6OK1 - chains A and B of the 4 polymer chains in the assembly; structure by X-ray diffraction, 1.70 A resolution.

# Chain A
Name: Lipid-transfer protein
Organism: Thermomonospora curvata (strain ATCC 19995 / DSM 43183 / JCM 3096 / NBRC 15933 / NCIMB 10081 / Henssen B9)
UniProt: D1AB74 (D1AB74_THECD); residues 1-391 here = UniProt positions 1-391
Sequence (403 residues; row label = number of the first residue in the row):
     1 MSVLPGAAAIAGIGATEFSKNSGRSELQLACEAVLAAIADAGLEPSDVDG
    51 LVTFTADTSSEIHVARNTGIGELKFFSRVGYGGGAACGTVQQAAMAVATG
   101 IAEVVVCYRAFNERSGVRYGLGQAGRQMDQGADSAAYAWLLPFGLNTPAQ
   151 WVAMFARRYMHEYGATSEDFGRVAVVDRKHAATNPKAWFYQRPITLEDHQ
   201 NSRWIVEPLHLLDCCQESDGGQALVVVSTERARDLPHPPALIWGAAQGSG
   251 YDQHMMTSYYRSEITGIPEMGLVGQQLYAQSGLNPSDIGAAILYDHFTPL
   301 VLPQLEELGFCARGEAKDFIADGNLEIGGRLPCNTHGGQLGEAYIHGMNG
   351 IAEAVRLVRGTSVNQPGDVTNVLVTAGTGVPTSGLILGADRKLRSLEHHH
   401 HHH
Not modelled in the structure: 1-2, 118-127, 395-403
Differences from the reference sequence: expression tag (392-403)
Swiss-Prot annotation at these positions:
  - active site: Y294 (Proton acceptor), Y344 (Proton donor)
  - mutagenesis: G82 (G82P: Almost loss of activity), Y294 (Y294F: Almost loss of activity. Loss of activity; when associated with F-344), H296 (H296A: 13-fold decrease in catalytic efficiency), Y344 (Y344F: 322-fold decrease in catalytic efficiency. Loss of activity; when associated with F-294), H346 (H346A: 11-fold decrease in catalytic efficiency)
Reported in the primary citation:
  - mutagenesis - G82P, Y294F, H296A (40-fold), Y344F (400-fold), H346A (40-fold): decreased catalytic activity
  - mutagenesis - Y294F/Y344F: abolished catalytic activity
  - catalytic residues: Y294, Y344 (proposed by the authors, not directly observed)
  - contacts within the chain: Y344-H346 (cation-pi contact)
  - conformationally variable residues (order/disorder transition): G120 to R126

# Chain B
Name: ChsH2(DUF35)
Organism: Thermomonospora curvata (strain ATCC 19995 / DSM 43183 / JCM 3096 / NBRC 15933 / NCIMB 10081 / Henssen B9)
UniProt: D1AB77 (D1AB77_THECD); numbering as in UniProt (aligned over 188-319)
Sequence (133 residues; row label = number of the first residue in the row):
   187 MRPAINRDNAFWFEAAKQRRLVIQRCAACKTLRHPPGPCCPHCGSFDWDT
   237 VEAAGTGQVYSYIVAHHPPHPAFEMPYVVALVELTEGTRLVTNLVGIAPD
   287 KIEIGMPVVLDWLEADPELTLPVFRPAVPQEES
Not modelled in the structure: 318-319
Differences from the reference sequence: initiating methionine (187)

# How chain A and chain B interact
Pairs across the interface (73):
  M128(A) - A190(B)  hydrophobic
  Q130(A) - I191(B)  hydrogen bond (side chain-backbone)
  Q130(A) - N192(B)  hydrogen bond (backbone-side chain)
  G131(A) - N192(B)
  S134(A) - A190(B)
  A135(A) - A190(B)
  A135(A) - N192(B)
  A135(A) - N195(B)
  A138(A) - A190(B)
  A138(A) - N195(B)
  A138(A) - F199(B)
  W139(A) - N195(B)
  W139(A) - W198(B)  hydrophobic
  W139(A) - H220(B)
  W139(A) - P221(B)
  W139(A) - P222(B)
  W139(A) - V277(B)
  L141(A) - M187(B)
  P142(A) - M187(B)
  P142(A) - P189(B)  hydrophobic
  P142(A) - L307(B)
  F143(A) - F259(B)
  F143(A) - Y263(B)
  F143(A) - V265(B)
  F143(A) - V277(B)
  F143(A) - T278(B)
  F143(A) - N279(B)  hydrogen bond (backbone-side chain)
  F143(A) - P308(B)
  G144(A) - H256(B)
  G144(A) - F259(B)
  G144(A) - Y263(B)  hydrogen bond (backbone-side chain)
  L145(A) - I249(B)  hydrophobic
  L145(A) - V265(B)  hydrophobic
  Q150(A) - I249(B)
  Q150(A) - A251(B)
  Q150(A) - Y263(B)
  A153(A) - I249(B)
  M154(A) - S247(B)  hydrogen bond (backbone-side chain)
  M154(A) - Y248(B)
  M154(A) - I249(B)
  M154(A) - V265(B)
  M154(A) - L267(B)  hydrophobic
  R157(A) - S247(B)
  R157(A) - Y248(B)  hydrogen bond
  R157(A) - I290(B)
  R158(A) - Y246(B)  hydrogen bond (side chain-backbone)
  R158(A) - S247(B)
  R158(A) - I290(B)
  H161(A) - I290(B)
  R203(A) - H253(B)  hydrogen bond
  W204(A) - H252(B)
  W204(A) - H253(B)
  I205(A) - A251(B)
  I205(A) - H252(B)  hydrogen bond (backbone-backbone)
  I205(A) - H253(B)  hydrogen bond (backbone-backbone)
  V206(A) - I249(B)  hydrophobic
  V206(A) - V250(B)
  E207(A) - I249(B)
  E207(A) - V250(B)  hydrogen bond (backbone-backbone)
  E207(A) - H252(B)  salt bridge
  H254(A) - P221(B)
  Y259(A) - L267(B)
  Y259(A) - R275(B)  hydrogen bond (backbone-side chain)
  Y259(A) - V277(B)  hydrophobic
  Y260(A) - H220(B)
  Y260(A) - P221(B)
  Y260(A) - R275(B)
  R261(A) - R275(B)  hydrogen bond (backbone-side chain)
  S262(A) - Y246(B)
  S262(A) - R275(B)  hydrogen bond (backbone-side chain)
  I264(A) - Y246(B)  hydrophobic
  I264(A) - L267(B)  hydrophobic
  I264(A) - R275(B)
Also at the interface, not in a pair above, chain A (34 interface residues in all): A132, N146, E162, Y251, E263
Also at the interface, not in a pair above, chain B (34 interface residues in all): R193, H228, A266

# In short
Chain A and chain B each contribute 34 residues to their interface, with 14 hydrogen bonds and 1 salt bridge.
Polar contacts include E207(A)-H252(B), Q130(A)-I191(B) and Q130(A)-N192(B). From the paper: catalytic
residues Y294(A) and Y344(A); G82P, Y294F and H296A of chain A, among others, reduce catalytic activity; 6
substitutions were tested in all.
Here chain A is Lipid-transfer protein and chain B is ChsH2(DUF35), both from Thermomonospora curvata (strain
ATCC 19995 / DSM 43183 / JCM 3096 / NBRC 15933 / NCIMB 10081 / Henssen B9). Entry 6OK1 (Ltp2-ChsH2(DUF35)
aldolase) was determined by X-ray diffraction.
